PDB entry 4Y70 | X-ray diffraction, 2.40 A resolution | chains S and T of the 32 polymer chains in the assembly

Chain S:
Protein: Proteasome subunit alpha type-6
From: Saccharomyces cerevisiae
Notes: EC 3.4.25.1
UniProtKB: P40302 (PSA6_YEAST); residues 0-233 here correspond to UniProt positions 1-234 (UniProt number = residue number + 1)
Chain sequence (234 residues; numbered 0 to 233; the number before each row is that of its first residue; numbering starts at 0):
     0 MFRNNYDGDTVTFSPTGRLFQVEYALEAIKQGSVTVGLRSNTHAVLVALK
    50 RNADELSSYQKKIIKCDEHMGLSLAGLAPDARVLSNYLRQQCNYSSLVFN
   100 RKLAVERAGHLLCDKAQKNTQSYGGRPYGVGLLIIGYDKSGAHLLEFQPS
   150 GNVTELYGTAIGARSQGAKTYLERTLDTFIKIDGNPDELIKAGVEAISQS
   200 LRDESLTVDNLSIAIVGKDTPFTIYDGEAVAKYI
Unresolved in the structure: 0-2
UniProt features mapped onto this chain:
  - modified residue: Ser13 (Phosphoserine)
  - cross-link: Lys190 (Glycyl lysine isopeptide (Lys-Gly) (interchain with G-Cter in ubiquitin))

Chain T:
Protein: Probable proteasome subunit alpha type-7
From: Saccharomyces cerevisiae
Notes: EC 3.4.25.1
UniProtKB: P21242 (PSA7_YEAST); residues -3 to 284 here correspond to UniProt positions 1-288 (UniProt number = residue number + 4)
Chain sequence (288 residues; row label = number of the first residue in the row; numbers below 1 keep their minus sign (Met-3 is residue -3)):
    -3 MTSIGTGYDLSNSVFSPDGRNFQVEYAVKAVENGTTSIGIKCNDGVVFAV
    47 EKLITSKLLVPQKNVKIQVVDRHIGCVYSGLIPDGRHLVNRGREEAASFK
    97 KLYKTPIPIPAFADRLGQYVQAHTLYNSVRPFGVSTIFGGVDKNGAHLYM
   147 LEPSGSYWGYKGAATGKGRQSAKAELEKLVDHHPEGLSAREAVKQAAKII
   197 YLAHEDNKEKDFELEISWCSLSETNGLHKFVKGDLLQEAIDFAQKEINGD
   247 DDEDEDDSDNVMSSDDENAPVATNANATTDQEGDIHLE
Unresolved in the structure: -3 to 1, 245-284
UniProt features mapped onto this chain:
  - modified residue: Thr-2 (N-acetylthreonine)

How chain S and chain T interact:
Residue-residue contacts - 62 pairs, chain S then chain T:
  Asn4(S) - Leu6(T)
  Tyr5(S) - Asp5(T)  hydrogen bond
  Tyr5(S) - Leu6(T)  hydrophobic
  Thr9(S) - Arg126(T)
  Val10(S) - Gln19(T)
  Val10(S) - Asn123(T)
  Val10(S) - Ser124(T)
  Val10(S) - Val125(T)
  Val10(S) - Arg126(T)
  Thr11(S) - Leu6(T)
  Thr11(S) - Gln19(T)
  Phe12(S) - Gln19(T)  hydrogen bond (backbone-side chain)
  Phe12(S) - Tyr22(T)
  Phe12(S) - Ala23(T)  hydrophobic
  Phe12(S) - Arg126(T)
  Phe12(S) - Pro127(T)
  Ser13(S) - Tyr22(T)
  Pro14(S) - Tyr22(T)  hydrophobic
  Pro14(S) - Lys25(T)
  Thr15(S) - Lys25(T)
  Gly16(S) - Tyr22(T)
  Gly16(S) - Lys25(T)
  Gly16(S) - Ala26(T)
  Leu18(S) - Leu77(T)  hydrophobic
  Leu18(S) - Arg126(T)
  His109(S) - Arg82(T)  hydrogen bond
  Cys112(S) - Arg82(T)
  Asp113(S) - Arg82(T)  salt bridge
  Asp113(S) - Asn86(T)
  Gln116(S) - Pro79(T)
  Gln116(S) - Asp80(T)
  Gln116(S) - His83(T)  hydrogen bond
  Thr119(S) - Arg126(T)  hydrogen bond (backbone-side chain)
  Gln120(S) - His119(T)
  Gln120(S) - Val125(T)
  Gln120(S) - Arg126(T)  hydrogen bond (backbone-backbone)
  Gln120(S) - Phe128(T)
  Ser121(S) - Ser124(T)
  Tyr122(S) - Ser124(T)  hydrogen bond (backbone-backbone)
  Ser149(S) - Pro79(T)
  Gly150(S) - Pro79(T)
  Asn151(S) - Ile78(T)
  Asn151(S) - Pro79(T)
  Thr153(S) - Leu55(T)
  Thr153(S) - Asn60(T)
  Glu154(S) - Val56(T)
  Glu154(S) - Lys59(T)
  Glu154(S) - Asn60(T)  hydrogen bond (backbone-side chain)
  Leu155(S) - Leu54(T)
  Leu155(S) - Leu55(T)  hydrophobic
  Leu155(S) - Val56(T)
  Tyr156(S) - Leu54(T)  hydrogen bond (backbone-backbone)
  Tyr156(S) - Leu55(T)
  Tyr156(S) - Val56(T)
  Tyr156(S) - Pro57(T)
  Gly157(S) - Leu54(T)
  Lys168(S) - Leu54(T)
  Leu171(S) - Leu54(T)
  Glu172(S) - Ser52(T)  hydrogen bond
  Glu172(S) - Lys53(T)  hydrogen bond (side chain-backbone)
  Glu172(S) - Leu54(T)
  Leu175(S) - Lys53(T)
Other interface residues (no listed pair), chain S (37 interface residues in all): Arg38, Glu105, Lys117, His142, Val152, Phe178
Other interface residues (no listed pair), chain T (30 interface residues in all): Gly129

Summary:
37 residues of chain S and 30 residues of chain T are in contact; the contacts include 11 hydrogen bonds and 1
salt bridge. Among the polar pairs are Asp113(S)-Arg82(T), Tyr5(S)-Asp5(T) and Phe12(S)-Gln19(T).
Chain S is Proteasome subunit alpha type-6 and chain T is Probable proteasome subunit alpha type-7, both from
Saccharomyces cerevisiae; the structure, Yeast 20S proteasome in complex with Ac-LAV-ep, was determined by
X-ray diffraction (same publication as 4Y69, 4Y6A, 4Y6V, 4Y6Z, 4Y74, 4Y75 and 34 further entries).
